7CRQ - chains G and K of the 12 polymer chains in the assembly; structure by electron microscopy, 3.15 A resolution.

== Chain G ==
Protein: Histone H2A
From: Xenopus laevis
UniProtKB: Q6AZJ8 (Q6AZJ8_XENLA); residues 1-129 here correspond to UniProt positions 2-130 (UniProt number = residue number + 1)
Chain sequence (129 residues; numbered 1 to 129; the number before each row is that of its first residue):
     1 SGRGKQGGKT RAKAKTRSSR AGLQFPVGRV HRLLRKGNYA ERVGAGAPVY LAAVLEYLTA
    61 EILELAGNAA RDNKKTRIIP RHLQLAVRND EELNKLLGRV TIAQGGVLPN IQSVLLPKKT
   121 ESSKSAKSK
Unresolved in the structure: 1-9, 120-129
What the authors report for this chain:
  - post-translational modification sites: Lys119

== Chain K ==
Molecule: 187-nt DNA strand
From: Xenopus laevis
Sequence (187 nucleotides; row label = number of the first residue in the row):
     1 ATCGCGACAC CGGCACTGGA ACAGGATGTA TATATCTGAC ACGTGCCTGG AGACTAGGGA
    61 GTAATCCCCT TGGCGGTTAA AACGCGGGGG ACAGCGCGTA CGTGCGTTTA AGCGGTGCTA
   121 GAGCTGTCTA CGACCAATTG AGCGGCCTCG GCACCGGGAT TCTCCAGGGG ATCGGGCATC
   181 ACCCGAT
Unresolved in the structure: 1-9, 178-187

== Chain G / chain K interface ==
Pairs across the interface - 10 pairs, chain G then chain K:
  Thr10(G) with DA137(K), base contact; DT138(K), hydrogen bond to the sugar
  Lys13(G) with DG140(K), salt bridge to the phosphate
  Arg29(G) with DC143(K), salt bridge to the phosphate
  Arg42(G) with DG132(K), sugar contact; DA133(K), phosphate contact
  Val43(G) with DG132(K), sugar contact; DA133(K), hydrogen bond to the phosphate
  Gly44(G) with DG132(K), phosphate contact
  Ala45(G) with DG132(K), phosphate contact
Other interface residues (no listed pair), chain G (9 interface residues in all): Thr16, Glu41
Other interface residues (no listed pair), chain K (7 interface residues in all): DA141

== Overview ==
9 residues of chain G and 7 residues of chain K are in contact; the contacts include 2 hydrogen bonds and 2
salt bridges. Among the polar pairs are Thr10(G)-DT138(K), Val43(G)-DA133(K) and Lys13(G)-DG140(K). The paper
reports a modification site at Lys119(G).
Here chain G is Histone H2A and chain K is a 187-nt DNA strand, both from Xenopus laevis. Entry 7CRQ (NSD3
bearing E1181K/T1232A dual mutation in complex with 187-bp NCP (2:1 binding mode)) was determined by electron
microscopy (same publication as 7CRO, 7CRP and 7CRR).
